Entry 1FQ1 (X-ray diffraction, 3.00 A resolution); this record covers chains A and B.

# Chain A
Protein: Cyclin-dependent kinase inhibitor 3
Organism: Homo sapiens
Notes: EC 3.1.3.48
UniProtKB: Q16667 (CDKN3_HUMAN); residue numbers follow UniProt; this construct covers 1-212
Chain sequence (212 residues; numbered 1 to 212; the number before each row is that of its first residue):
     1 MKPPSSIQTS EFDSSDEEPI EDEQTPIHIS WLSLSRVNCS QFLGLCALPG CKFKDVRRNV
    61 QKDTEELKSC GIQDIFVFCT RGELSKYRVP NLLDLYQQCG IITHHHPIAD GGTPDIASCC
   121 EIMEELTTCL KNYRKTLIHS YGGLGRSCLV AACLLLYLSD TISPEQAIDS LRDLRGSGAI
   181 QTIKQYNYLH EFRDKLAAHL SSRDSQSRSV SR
Disordered / not traced: 1-20, 204-212
Sequence notes: engineered mutation Ser140 (Cys in Q16667)
UniProt features mapped onto this chain:
  - region: Met1 to Leu34 (Interaction with CDK2)
  - natural variant: Trp31 (W31R: In HCC), Phe78 (F78L: In HCC), Cys79 (C79Y: In HCC), Asn91 (N91K: In HCC), Asp94 (D94V: In HCC), Leu95 (L95F: In HCC), Ile108 (I108V: In HCC), Asn187 (N187S: In HCC), Lys195 (K195I: In HCC)

# Chain B
Protein: Cell division protein kinase 2
Organism: Homo sapiens
Notes: EC 2.7.11.22
UniProtKB: P24941 (CDK2_HUMAN); residue numbers follow UniProt; this construct covers 1-298
Chain sequence (298 residues; each row starts with the number of its first residue):
     1 MENFQKVEKI GEGTYGVVYK ARNKLTGEVV ALKKIRLDTE TEGVPSTAIR EISLLKELNH
    61 PNIVKLLDVI HTENKLYLVF EFLHQDLKKF MDASALTGIP LPLIKSYLFQ LLQGLAFCHS
   121 HRVLHRDLKP QNLLINTEGA IKLADFGLAR AFGVPVRTYT HEVVTLWYRA PEILLGCKYY
   181 STAVDIWSLG CIFAEMVTRR ALFPGDSEID QLFRIFRTLG TPDEVVWPGV TSMPDYKPSF
   241 PKWARQDFSK VVPPLDEDGR SLLSQMLHYD PNKRISAKAA LAHPFFQDVT KPVPHLRL
Disordered / not traced: 297-298
Modified residues: Thr160 (phosphothreonine; TPO)
UniProt features mapped onto this chain:
  - active site: Asp127 (Proton acceptor)
  - binding site (ATP): Ile10 to Val18, Lys33, Glu81 to Leu83, Asp86, Lys129 to Asn132, Asp145
  - binding site (Mg(2+)): Asn132, Asp145
  - site (CDK7 binding): Lys9, Lys88, Lys89, Leu166
  - modified residue: Met1 (N-acetylmethionine), Lys6 (N6-acetyllysine), Thr14 (Phosphothreonine), Tyr15 (Phosphotyrosine), Tyr19 (Phosphotyrosine), Thr160 (Phosphothreonine)
  - natural variant: Pro45 (P45L: In a glioblastoma multiforme sample)
  - mutagenesis: Lys9 (K9F: Reduced phosphorylation by CAK), Thr14 (T14A: 2-fold increase in activity), Tyr15 (Y15F: 2-fold increase in activity), Lys88 to Lys89 (Reduced phosphorylation by CAK), Thr160 (T160A: Abolishes activity), Leu166 (L166R: Reduced phosphorylation by CAK and reduced kinase activity)
Bound ions: Mg2+: Asn132 (together with ATP)
Residues lining bound ligands: ATP (adenosine-5'-triphosphate): Ile10, Gly11, Gly13, Thr14, Val18, Ala31, Lys33, Phe80, Glu81, Phe82, Leu83, His84, Gln85, Asp86, Lys89, Asp127, Lys129, Gln131, Asn132, Leu134, Asp145

# Interface between chain A and chain B
Residue-residue contacts - 38 pairs, chain A then chain B:
  Phe53(A) with Glu42(B); His161(B)
  Lys54(A) with Tyr15(B); Glu42(B)
  Asp55(A) with Tyr15(B)
  Arg57(A) with Glu42(B), salt bridge
  Tyr87(A) with His161(B)
  Asp110(A) with Thr158(B); Tyr159(B); Thr160(B), hydrogen bond (side chain-backbone)
  Gly111(A) with Thr158(B)
  Ser140(A) with Thr160(B)
  Tyr141(A) with Thr160(B); His161(B)
  Gly142(A) with Thr160(B)
  Gly143(A) with Thr160(B)
  Gly145(A) with Thr160(B)
  Arg146(A) with Thr160(B)
  Arg172(A) with Ser207(B)
  Ser177(A) with Asp206(B)
  Gly178(A) with Asp206(B)
  Ile180(A) with Ser207(B)
  Gln181(A) with Val163(B); Leu166(B); Asp206(B); Ser207(B); Glu208(B), hydrogen bond (backbone-backbone)
  Thr182(A) with Glu208(B)
  Ile183(A) with Leu174(B); Glu208(B), hydrogen bond (backbone-side chain); Ile209(B); Leu212(B), hydrophobic
  Lys184(A) with Asp235(B), salt bridge
  Tyr186(A) with Ile209(B), hydrophobic
  Asn187(A) with Asp235(B); Lys237(B); Phe240(B)
  Glu191(A) with Lys237(B), salt bridge
Interface residues without a listed pair, chain A (26 interface residues in all): Leu144, Ser147
Interface residues without a listed pair, chain B (19 interface residues in all): Val164, Gly176

# Overview
26 residues of chain A face 19 of chain B across their interface, with 3 hydrogen bonds and 3 salt bridges.
Among the polar pairs are Arg57(A)-Glu42(B), Lys184(A)-Asp235(B) and Glu191(A)-Lys237(B). Ligands of chain B:
ATP.
Here chain A is Cyclin-dependent kinase inhibitor 3 and chain B is Cell division protein kinase 2, both from
Homo sapiens. Entry 1FQ1 (Crystal structure of kinase associated phosphatase (kap) in complex with
phospho-CDK2) was determined by X-ray diffraction, deposited together with 1FPZ.
